PDB entry 7N5P | X-ray diffraction, 2.09 A resolution | chains A and E of the 5 polymer chains in the assembly

== Chain A ==
Molecule: H-2 class I histocompatibility antigen, D-B alpha chain
Organism: Mus musculus
Reference sequence: P01899 (HA11_MOUSE); residues 1-277 here correspond to UniProt positions 25-301 (UniProt number = residue number + 24)
Sequence (277 residues; row label = number of the first residue in the row):
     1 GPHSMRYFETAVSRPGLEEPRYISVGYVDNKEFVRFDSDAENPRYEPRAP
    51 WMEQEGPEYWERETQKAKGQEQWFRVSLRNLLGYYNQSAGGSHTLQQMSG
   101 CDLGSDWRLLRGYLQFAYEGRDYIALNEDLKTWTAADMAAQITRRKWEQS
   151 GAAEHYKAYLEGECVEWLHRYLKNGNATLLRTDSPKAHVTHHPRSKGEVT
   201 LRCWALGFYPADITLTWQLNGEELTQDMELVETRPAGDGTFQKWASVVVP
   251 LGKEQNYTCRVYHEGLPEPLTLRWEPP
Unresolved in the structure: 177-181
Cystine bridges: C101-C164, C203-C259
Bound ions: Na+: E154 (shared with 1 residue of chain D)

== Chain E ==
Molecule: Fusion protein of T cell receptor beta, variable 29 and Human nkt tcr beta chain
Organism: Mus musculus
Reference sequence: chimeric construct of A0A0G2LB96, K7N5M4: residues 1-107 from A0A0G2LB96 (A0A0G2LB96_MOUSE) positions 20-113 (offset varies); residues 111-253 from K7N5M4 positions 107-249 (UniProt number = residue number - 4)
Sequence (240 residues; numbered 1 to 253; 13 numbers in that range are skipped by the numbering (no residue carries them; nothing is unmodelled there); the number before each row is that of its first residue):
     1 DMKVTQMPRYLIKRMGENVLLECGQDMSHET
    39 MYWYRQDPGLGLQLIYISYDVDS
    66 NSEGDIP
    74 KGYRVSRK
    83 KREHFSLILDSAKTNQTSVYFCASSFGREQYFGPGTRLTVLEDLKNVFPP
   133 EVAVFEPSEAEISHTQKATLVCLATGFYPDHVELSWWVNGKEVHSGVCTD
   183 PQPLKEQPALNDSRYALSSRLRVSATFWQNPRNHFRCQVQFYGLSENDEW
   233 TQDRAKPVTQIVSAEAWGRAD
Unresolved in the structure: 1, 191-194
Construct notes: linker (108-110); conflict L123 (Thr119 in K7N5M4)
Cystine bridges: C23-C104, C154-C219
Bound ions: Na+ site 1: Y10, V164; Na+ site 2 near D125 (its only coordinating residue here)

== Interface between chain A and chain E ==
Residue-residue contacts (13):
  E18(A) - D60(E)
  Q72(A) - Y57(E)
  R75(A) - S61(E)
  R79(A) - D58(E)  salt bridge
  R79(A) - R84(E)
  N80(A) - E30(E)  hydrogen bond
  N80(A) - R84(E)  hydrogen bond
  K146(A) - E30(E)  salt bridge
  K146(A) - F108(E)
  Q149(A) - F108(E)
  Q149(A) - R110(E)  hydrogen bond (backbone-side chain)
  S150(A) - F108(E)
  S150(A) - R110(E)
Other interface residues (no listed pair), chain A (9 interface residues in all): V76
Other interface residues (no listed pair), chain E (10 interface residues in all): V59, G109

== Overview ==
The interface between chain A and chain E involves 9 residues on one side and 10 on the other; the contacts
include 3 hydrogen bonds and 2 salt bridges. Among the polar pairs are R79(A)-D58(E), K146(A)-E30(E) and
N80(A)-E30(E).
Here chain A is H-2 class I histocompatibility antigen, D-B alpha chain and chain E is Fusion protein of T
cell receptor beta, variable 29 and Human nkt tcr beta chain, both from Mus musculus. Entry 7N5P (6218 TCR in
complex with H2-Db PA224-233 with a cysteine mutant) was determined by X-ray diffraction together with 7N4K,
7N5C and 7N5Q from the same study.
